Entry 1R0O (X-ray diffraction, 2.24 A resolution); this record covers chains C and B of the 4 polymer chains in the assembly.

== Chain C ==
Molecule: Ecdysone Response Element
Sequence (18 nucleotides; each row starts with the number of its first residue; note: 1 number in that range is skipped by the numbering (no residue carries it; nothing is unmodelled there)):
     1 CCGAGGTCAA
    12 TGACCTCG

== Chain B ==
Name: Ecdysone receptor
Organism: Drosophila melanogaster
Notes: fragment: Ecdsyone Receptor DNA binding domain
Reference sequence: P34021 (ECR_DROME); residues -1 to 107 here correspond to UniProt positions 256-364 (UniProt number = residue number + 257)
Amino-acid sequence (109 residues; numbered -1 to 107; the number before each row is that of its first residue; numbers below 1 keep their minus sign (Ala-1 is residue -1)):
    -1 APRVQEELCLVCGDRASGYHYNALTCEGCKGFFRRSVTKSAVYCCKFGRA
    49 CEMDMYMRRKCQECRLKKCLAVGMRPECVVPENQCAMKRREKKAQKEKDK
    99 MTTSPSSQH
Not modelled in the structure: -1 to 3, 82-107
Metal / ion sites: Zn2+ site 1: Cys7, Cys10, Cys24, Cys27; Zn2+ site 2: Cys43, Cys49, Cys59, Cys62
UniProt features mapped onto this chain:
  - DNA-binding region: Cys7 to Pro79 (Nuclear receptor)
  - zinc finger (NR C4-type): Cys7 to Cys27, Cys43 to Cys67

== How chain C and chain B interact ==
Pairs across the interface - 14 pairs, chain C then chain B:
  DA10(C) - Gln60(B)  phosphate contact
  DT12(C) - Phe30(B)  phosphate contact
  DT12(C) - Arg33(B)  salt bridge to the phosphate
  DT12(C) - Arg57(B)  phosphate contact
  DT12(C) - Gln60(B)  phosphate contact
  DG13(C) - Gly26(B)  sugar contact
  DG13(C) - Arg33(B)  hydrogen bond to the base
  DG13(C) - Arg56(B)  salt bridge to the phosphate
  DG13(C) - Arg57(B)  salt bridge to the phosphate
  DG13(C) - Arg63(B)  salt bridge to the phosphate
  DA14(C) - Glu25(B)  phosphate contact
  DC15(C) - Glu25(B)  hydrogen bond to the base
  DC15(C) - Lys28(B)  base contact
  DC16(C) - Lys28(B)  base contact

== Summary ==
Chain C and chain B form an interface of 6 and 9 residues respectively; the contacts include 2 hydrogen bonds
and 4 salt bridges. Polar contacts include DG13(C)-Arg33(B), DC15(C)-Glu25(B) and DT12(C)-Arg33(B). Curated
annotation (UniProt) lists a DNA-binding region on chain B.
Chain C is Ecdysone Response Element and chain B is Ecdysone receptor (Drosophila melanogaster); the
structure, Crystal Structure of the Heterodimeric Ecdysone Receptor DNA-binding Complex, was determined by
X-ray diffraction, deposited together with 1R0N.
